Entry 8OUW (electron microscopy, 3.75 A resolution); this record covers chains 7 and I of the 19 polymer chains in the assembly.

# Chain 7
Protein: DNA replication licensing factor MCM7
Organism: Caenorhabditis elegans
Notes: EC 3.6.4.12
UniProt: O16297 (O16297_CAEEL); numbering as in UniProt (aligned over 1-730)
Sequence (730 residues; row label = number of the first residue in the row):
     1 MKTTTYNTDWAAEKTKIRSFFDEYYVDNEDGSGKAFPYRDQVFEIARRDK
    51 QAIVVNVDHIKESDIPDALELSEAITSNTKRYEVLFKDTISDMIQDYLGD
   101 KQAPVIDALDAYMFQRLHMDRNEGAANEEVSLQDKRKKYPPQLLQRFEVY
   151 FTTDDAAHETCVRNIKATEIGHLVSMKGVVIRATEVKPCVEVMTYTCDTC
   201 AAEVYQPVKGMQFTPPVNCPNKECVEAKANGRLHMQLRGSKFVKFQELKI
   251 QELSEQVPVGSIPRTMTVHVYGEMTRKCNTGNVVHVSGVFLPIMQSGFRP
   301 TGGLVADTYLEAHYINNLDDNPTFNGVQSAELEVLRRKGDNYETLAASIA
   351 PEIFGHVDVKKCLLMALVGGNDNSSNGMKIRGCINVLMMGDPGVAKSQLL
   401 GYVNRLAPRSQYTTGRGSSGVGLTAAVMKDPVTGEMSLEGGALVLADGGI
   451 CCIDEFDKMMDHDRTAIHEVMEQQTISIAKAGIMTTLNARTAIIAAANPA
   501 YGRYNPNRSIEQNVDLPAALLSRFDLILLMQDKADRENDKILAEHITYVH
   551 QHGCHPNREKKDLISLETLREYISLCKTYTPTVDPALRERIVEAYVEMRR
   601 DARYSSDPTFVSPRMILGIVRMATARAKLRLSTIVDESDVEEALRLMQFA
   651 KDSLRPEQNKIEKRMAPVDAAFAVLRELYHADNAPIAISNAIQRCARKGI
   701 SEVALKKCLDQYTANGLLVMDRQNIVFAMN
Disordered / not traced: 1-4, 123-131, 295-303, 322-325, 659-730
Metal / ion sites: Zn2+: Cys197, Cys200, Cys219, Cys224; Mg2+: Ser397 (together with AMP-PNP)
Ligand contacts:
  - AMP-PNP (ANP; phosphoaminophosphonic acid-adenylate ester), molecule 1: Glu352, Ile353, Phe354, Asp391, Pro392, Gly393, Val394, Ala395, Lys396, Ser397, Gln398, Glu455, Asn498, Leu542, Ile546
  - AMP-PNP (ANP), molecule 2: Met378, Glu472, Arg523, Pro613, Arg614, Leu617

# Chain I
Molecule: DNA Leading Strand Template
Sequence (85 nucleotides; row label = number of the first residue in the row; numbers below 1 keep their minus sign (DT-41 is residue -41)):
   -41 TAGAGTAGGAAGTGATGGTAAGTGATTAGAGAATTGGAGAGTGTGTTTTT
     9 TTTTTTTTTTTTTTTTTTTTTTTTTTTTTTTTTTT
Disordered / not traced: -41 to 3, 13-43

# How chain 7 and chain I interact
Residue-residue contacts (8):
  Ser419(7) - DT10(I)  hydrogen bond to the phosphate
  Val427(7) - DT9(I)  hydrogen bond to the phosphate
  Lys429(7) - DT6(I)  base contact
  Lys429(7) - DT7(I)  base contact
  Lys480(7) - DT8(I)  phosphate contact
  Lys480(7) - DT9(I)  salt bridge to the phosphate
  Ala481(7) - DT7(I)  phosphate contact
  Ala481(7) - DT8(I)  hydrogen bond to the phosphate
Other interface residues (no listed pair), chain 7 (7 interface residues in all): Val421, Ala426

# Overview
Chain 7 and chain I form an interface of 7 and 5 residues respectively; the contacts include 3 hydrogen bonds
and 1 salt bridge. Polar contacts include Ser419(7)-DT10(I), Val427(7)-DT9(I) and Ala481(7)-DT8(I). Bound to
chain 7: AMP-PNP. Cys197(7), Cys200(7), Cys219(7) and Cys224(7) form the Zn2+ site.
Chain 7 is DNA replication licensing factor MCM7 (Caenorhabditis elegans) and chain I is DNA Leading Strand
Template; the structure, Cryo-EM structure of CMG helicase bound to TIM-1/TIPN-1 and homodimeric DNSN-1 on
fork DNA (Caenorhabditis elegans), was determined by electron microscopy.
